PDB entry 8D0B | electron microscopy, 3.43 A resolution | chains F and H of the 8 polymer chains in the assembly

# Chain F
Name: DNA polymerase alpha catalytic subunit
Organism: Homo sapiens
Notes: EC 2.7.7.7
UniProt: P09884 (DPOLA_HUMAN); residues 324-1462 here = UniProt positions 324-1462
Amino-acid sequence (1139 residues; numbered 324 to 1462; the number before each row is that of its first residue):
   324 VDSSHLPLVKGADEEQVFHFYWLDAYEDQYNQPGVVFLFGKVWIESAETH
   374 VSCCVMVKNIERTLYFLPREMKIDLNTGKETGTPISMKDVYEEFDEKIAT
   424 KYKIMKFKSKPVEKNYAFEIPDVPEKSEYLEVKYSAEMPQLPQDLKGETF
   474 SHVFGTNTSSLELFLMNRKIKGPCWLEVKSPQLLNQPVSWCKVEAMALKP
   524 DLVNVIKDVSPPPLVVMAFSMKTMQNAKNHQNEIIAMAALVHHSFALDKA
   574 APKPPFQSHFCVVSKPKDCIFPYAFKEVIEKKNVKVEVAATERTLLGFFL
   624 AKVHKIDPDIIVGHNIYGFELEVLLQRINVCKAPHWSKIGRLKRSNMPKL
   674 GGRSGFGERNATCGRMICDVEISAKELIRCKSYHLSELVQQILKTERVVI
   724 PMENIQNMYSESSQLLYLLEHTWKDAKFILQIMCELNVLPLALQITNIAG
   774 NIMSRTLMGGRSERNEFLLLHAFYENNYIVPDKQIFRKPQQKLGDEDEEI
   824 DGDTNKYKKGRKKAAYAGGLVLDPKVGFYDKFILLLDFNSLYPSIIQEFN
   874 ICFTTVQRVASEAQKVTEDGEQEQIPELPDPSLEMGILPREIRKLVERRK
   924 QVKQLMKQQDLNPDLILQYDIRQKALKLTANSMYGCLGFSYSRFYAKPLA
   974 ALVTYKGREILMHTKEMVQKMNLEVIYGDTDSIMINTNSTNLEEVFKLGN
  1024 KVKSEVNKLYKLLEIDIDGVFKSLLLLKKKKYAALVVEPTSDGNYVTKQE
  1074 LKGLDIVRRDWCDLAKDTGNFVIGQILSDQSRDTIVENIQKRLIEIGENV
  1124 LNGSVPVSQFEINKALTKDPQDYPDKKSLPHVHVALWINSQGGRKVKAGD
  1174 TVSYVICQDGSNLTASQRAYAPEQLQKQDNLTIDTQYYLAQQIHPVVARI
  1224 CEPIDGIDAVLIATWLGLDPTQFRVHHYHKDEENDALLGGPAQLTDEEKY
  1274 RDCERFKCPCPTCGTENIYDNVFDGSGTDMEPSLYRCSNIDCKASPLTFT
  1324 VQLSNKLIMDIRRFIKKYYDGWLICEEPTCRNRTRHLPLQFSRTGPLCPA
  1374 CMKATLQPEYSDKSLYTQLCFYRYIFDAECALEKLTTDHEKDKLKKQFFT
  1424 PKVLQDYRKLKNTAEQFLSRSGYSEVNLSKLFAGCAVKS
Not modelled in the structure: 808-841, 1076-1265
UniProt features mapped onto this chain:
  - zinc finger: Cys-1283 to Ser-1318 (CysA-type)
  - motif: Cys-1348 to Cys-1374 (CysB motif)
  - binding site (Zn(2+)): Cys-1283, Cys-1286, Cys-1310, Cys-1315, Cys-1348, Cys-1353, Cys-1371, Cys-1374
  - modified residue: Thr-406 (Phosphothreonine), Lys-970 (N6-succinyllysine)
  - natural variant: Pro-1381 (P1381L: In VEODS)

# Chain H
Molecule: 15-nt DNA strand
Sequence (15 nucleotides; row label = number of the first residue in the row):
     1 TAGGGTTAGGGTTAG

# Interface between chain F and chain H
Pairs across the interface - 7 pairs, chain F then chain H:
  Gln-554(F) / DT7(H)  hydrogen bond to the base
  Lys-590(F) / DG5(H)  salt bridge to the phosphate
  Asn-652(F) / DT7(H)  phosphate contact
  Asn-652(F) / DA8(H)  phosphate contact
  Val-653(F) / DT6(H)  base contact
  Val-653(F) / DT7(H)  base contact
  Lys-672(F) / DG9(H)  salt bridge to the phosphate
Other interface residues (no listed pair), chain F (7 interface residues in all): Cys-654, Lys-655
Other interface residues (no listed pair), chain H (6 interface residues in all): DG11

# Summary
7 residues of chain F and 6 residues of chain H are in contact; the contacts include 1 hydrogen bond and 2
salt bridges. Among the polar pairs are Gln-554(F)/DT7(H), Lys-590(F)/DG5(H) and Lys-672(F)/DG9(H). From
UniProt: 8 Zn2+-binding residues on chain F.
Chain F is DNA polymerase alpha catalytic subunit (Homo sapiens) and chain H is a 15-nt DNA strand; the
structure, Human CST-DNA polymerase alpha/primase preinitiation complex bound to 4xTEL-foldback template, was
determined by electron microscopy (same publication as 8D0K).
